7YOZ - chains E and J of the 10 polymer chains in the assembly; structure by electron microscopy, 4.30 A resolution (low resolution: residue-level contacts below are approximate; hydrogen-bond / salt-bridge calls are withheld).

== Chain E ==
Molecule: Histone H3.1
Organism: Homo sapiens
UniProtKB: P68431 (H31_HUMAN); residues 1-135 here correspond to UniProt positions 2-136 (UniProt number = residue number + 1)
Chain sequence (139 residues; each row starts with the number of its first residue; numbers below 1 keep their minus sign (Gly-3 is residue -3)):
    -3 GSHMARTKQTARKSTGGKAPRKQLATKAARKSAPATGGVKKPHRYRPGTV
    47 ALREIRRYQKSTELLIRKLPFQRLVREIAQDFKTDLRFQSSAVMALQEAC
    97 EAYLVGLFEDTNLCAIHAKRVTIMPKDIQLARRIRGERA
Disordered / not traced: -3 to 58, 135
Construct notes: expression tag (-3 to 0)
Swiss-Prot annotation at these positions:
  - modified residue: Arg2 (Asymmetric dimethylarginine), Thr3 (Phosphothreonine), Lys4 (Allysine), Gln5 (5-glutamyl dopamine), Thr6 (Phosphothreonine), Arg8 (Citrulline), Lys9 (N6,N6,N6-trimethyllysine), Ser10 (ADP-ribosylserine), Thr11 (Phosphothreonine), Lys14 (N6-(2-hydroxyisobutyryl)lysine), Arg17 (Asymmetric dimethylarginine), Lys18 (N6-(2-hydroxyisobutyryl)lysine), Lys23 (N6-(2-hydroxyisobutyryl)lysine), Arg26 (Citrulline), Lys27 (N6,N6,N6-trimethyllysine), Ser28 (ADP-ribosylserine), Lys36 (N6,N6,N6-trimethyllysine), Lys37 (N6-methyllysine), Tyr41 (Phosphotyrosine), Lys56 (N6,N6,N6-trimethyllysine) and 8 more in UniProt
  - lipidation: Lys18 (N6-decanoyllysine)

== Chain J ==
Molecule: Widom601 DNA RV
Organism: synthetic construct
Sequence (145 nucleotides; numbered -74 to 70; the number before each row is that of its first residue; numbers below 1 keep their minus sign (DA-74 is residue -74)):
   -74 ATCGATGTATATATCTGACACGTGCCTGGAGACTAGGGAGTAATCCCCTT
   -24 GGCGGTTAAAACGCGGGGGACAGCGCGTACGTGCGTTTAAGCGGTGCTAG
    26 AGCTGTCTACGACCAATTGAGCGGCCTCGGCACCGGGATTCTGAT
Disordered / not traced: -74 to -60, 62-70

== Chain E / chain J interface ==
Contacting residue pairs - 11 pairs, chain E then chain J:
  Arg72(E) with DC-54(J)
  Arg83(E) with DA-55(J); DC-54(J)
  Phe84(E) with DC-54(J)
  Gln85(E) with DA-55(J)
  Arg116(E) with DT-34(J); DA-33(J)
  Val117(E) with DG-35(J); DT-34(J)
  Thr118(E) with DG-35(J); DT-34(J)
Also at the interface, not in a pair above, chain E (8 interface residues in all): Lys115

== Overview ==
The interface between chain E and chain J involves 8 residues on one side and 5 on the other.
Here chain E is Histone H3.1 (Homo sapiens) and chain J is Widom601 DNA RV (synthetic construct). Entry 7YOZ
(Cryo-EM structure of human subnucleosome (intermediate form)) was determined by electron microscopy together
with 7X57 and 7X58 from the same study.
